PDB entry 8KCV | X-ray diffraction, 2.39 A resolution | chains A and B of the 3 polymer chains in the assembly

[Chain A]
Molecule: MHC class I antigen
From: Anas platyrhynchos
UniProt: Q6I7L1 (Q6I7L1_ANAPL); residues 1-271 here correspond to UniProt positions 24-294 (UniProt number = residue number + 23)
Sequence (271 residues; numbered 1 to 271; the number before each row is that of its first residue):
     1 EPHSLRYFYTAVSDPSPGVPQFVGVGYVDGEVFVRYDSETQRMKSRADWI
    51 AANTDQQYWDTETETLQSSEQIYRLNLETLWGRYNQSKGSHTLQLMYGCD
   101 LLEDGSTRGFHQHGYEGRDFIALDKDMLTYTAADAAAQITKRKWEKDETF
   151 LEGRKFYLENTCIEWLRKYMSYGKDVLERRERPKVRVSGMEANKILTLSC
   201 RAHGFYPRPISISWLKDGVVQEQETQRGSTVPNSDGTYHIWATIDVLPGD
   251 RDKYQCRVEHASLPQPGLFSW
Disulfides: Cys99-Cys162, Cys200-Cys256

[Chain B]
Molecule: Beta2-microglobulin
From: Anas platyrhynchos
UniProt: Q14U75 (Q14U75_ANAPL); residues 1-101 here correspond to UniProt positions 19-119 (UniProt number = residue number + 18)
Sequence (103 residues; each row starts with the number of its first residue; numbers below 1 keep their minus sign (Glu-1 is residue -1)):
    -1 EFGQAKAAPKVQVYSRHPATAGTENILNCYVEGFHPPKIDIALLKNGEPM
    49 KDVKYNDMSFGDDWTFQRLVYAPFTPTKSDVYTCRVDHEAFTEPQSFRWE
    99 PDF
Not modelled in the structure: -1 to 0
Disulfides: Cys27-Cys82
Construct notes: expression tag (-1 to 0)

[How chain A and chain B interact]
Contacting residue pairs - 63 pairs, chain A then chain B:
  Phe8(A) - Phe58(B)
  Tyr9(A) - Phe58(B)
  Thr10(A) - Phe58(B)
  Thr10(A) - Phe64(B)
  Ser16(A) - Lys36(B)
  Gly18(A) - Arg66(B)  hydrogen bond (backbone-side chain)
  Tyr27(A) - Ser57(B)
  Arg35(A) - Asp55(B)  salt bridge
  Arg46(A) - Asp55(B)  salt bridge
  Ser90(A) - Gln2(B)  hydrogen bond (backbone-side chain)
  Thr92(A) - His33(B)
  Thr92(A) - Pro35(B)
  Gln94(A) - His33(B)  hydrogen bond
  Gln94(A) - Phe58(B)
  Gln94(A) - Trp62(B)  hydrogen bond (side chain-backbone)
  Gln94(A) - Phe64(B)
  Leu95(A) - Phe58(B)
  Gln112(A) - Trp62(B)
  His113(A) - Trp62(B)
  Gly114(A) - Trp62(B)
  Glu116(A) - Gln2(B)  hydrogen bond
  Glu116(A) - Ala3(B)  hydrogen bond (backbone-backbone)
  Glu116(A) - His33(B)
  Gly117(A) - Ala3(B)
  Gly117(A) - His33(B)  hydrogen bond (backbone-side chain)
  Gly117(A) - Asp61(B)
  Gly117(A) - Trp62(B)
  Arg118(A) - Trp62(B)
  Asp119(A) - Trp62(B)  hydrogen bond
  Lys184(A) - His15(B)  hydrogen bond
  Lys184(A) - Pro16(B)
  Arg186(A) - Pro16(B)
  Arg186(A) - Ala17(B)  hydrogen bond (side chain-backbone)
  Arg186(A) - Asp100(B)  hydrogen bond (side chain-backbone)
  Arg186(A) - Phe101(B)
  Ser188(A) - Asp100(B)
  Arg201(A) - Tyr12(B)
  Arg201(A) - Asp100(B)  salt bridge
  His203(A) - Ser13(B)  hydrogen bond (side chain-backbone)
  His203(A) - Arg14(B)  hydrogen bond (side chain-backbone)
  His203(A) - His15(B)
  His203(A) - Pro16(B)
  Gly204(A) - Arg14(B)
  Ser229(A) - Gln10(B)  hydrogen bond (backbone-side chain)
  Ser229(A) - Glu30(B)
  Val231(A) - Gln10(B)
  Val231(A) - Tyr12(B)
  Val231(A) - Tyr28(B)  hydrophobic
  Val231(A) - Glu30(B)
  Pro232(A) - Tyr12(B)  hydrogen bond (backbone-side chain)
  Pro232(A) - Tyr28(B)
  Pro232(A) - Leu67(B)
  Asn233(A) - Tyr12(B)
  Asn233(A) - Arg14(B)
  Asn233(A) - Asn26(B)  hydrogen bond
  Asn233(A) - Leu67(B)
  Ser234(A) - Leu67(B)
  Ser234(A) - Tyr69(B)
  Asp235(A) - Arg14(B)  salt bridge
  Thr237(A) - Arg14(B)  hydrogen bond
  His239(A) - Tyr12(B)
  His239(A) - Ser13(B)
  Trp241(A) - Gln10(B)  hydrogen bond
Other interface residues (no listed pair), chain A (42 interface residues in all): Val12, Pro17, Val19, Gln86, Met96, Glu181, Ser199, Gly228
Other interface residues (no listed pair), chain B (33 interface residues in all): Gly1, Val11, Thr18, Ile24, Pro34, Ile37, Met56

[Overview]
42 residues of chain A and 33 residues of chain B are in contact, with 18 hydrogen bonds and 4 salt bridges.
Polar pairs include Arg35(A)-Asp55(B), Arg46(A)-Asp55(B) and Arg201(A)-Asp100(B).
Chain A is MHC class I antigen and chain B is Beta2-microglobulin, both from Anas platyrhynchos; the
structure, Crystal structure of UDA01-CAAMDDFQL, was determined by X-ray diffraction.
